PDB entry 6LUM | electron microscopy, 2.84 A resolution | chains E and B of the 15 polymer chains in the assembly

# Chain E
Protein: Succinate dehydrogenase subunit F
Source organism: Mycolicibacterium smegmatis MC2 51
Sequence (32 residues; each row starts with the number of its first residue):
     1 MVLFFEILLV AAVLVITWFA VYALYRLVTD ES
Not modelled in the structure: 32
Ligand contacts:
  - phosphatidylethanolamine (PEV; (1S)-2-{[(2-aminoethoxy)(hydroxy)phosphoryl]oxy}-1-[(palmitoyloxy)methyl]ethyl stearate): Leu9, Val13, Ile16
  - 1,2-diacyl-sn-glycero-3-phosphoinositol (PIE): Leu14, Val15, Thr17, Trp18, Val21, Tyr22, Tyr25

# Chain B
Protein: Succinate dehydrogenase subunit B
Source organism: Mycolicibacterium smegmatis MC2 51
Sequence (261 residues; row label = number of the first residue in the row):
     1 MSAPVIDKPE AGDPELPPVP EGAVMVTLKI ARFNPENPDA AGWQSFRVPC LPSDRLLNLL
    61 HYVKWYLDGT LTFRRSCAHG VCGSDAMRIN GVNRLACKVL MRDMLPKNPN KQLTITIEPI
   121 RGLPVEKDLV VNMEPFFDAY RAVKPFLVTS GNPPTKERIQ SPTDRARYDD TTKCILCACC
   181 TTSCPVYWSE GSYFGPAAIV NAHRFIFDSR DEAAAERLDI LNEVDGVWRC RTTFNCTEAC
   241 PRGIQVTQAI QEVKRALMFA R
Not modelled in the structure: 1-22, 261
Ion coordination: 2Fe-2S cluster Fe near Asp85 (its only coordinating residue here); 4Fe-4S cluster Fe: Cys174, Cys177, Cys180, Cys240; 3Fe-4S cluster Fe: Cys184, Cys230, Cys236
Ligand contacts:
  - 3Fe-4S cluster (F3S): Ser183, Cys184, Pro185, Val186, Tyr193, Pro196, Arg229, Cys230, Arg231, Thr232, Thr233, Phe234, Asn235, Cys236, Thr247, Ile250
  - 2Fe-2S cluster (FES): Leu57, Arg75, Ser76, Cys77, Val81, Cys82, Gly83, Ser84, Asp85, Leu95, Cys97
  - 4Fe-4S cluster (SF4): Cys174, Ile175, Leu176, Cys177, Ala178, Cys179, Cys180, Ala197, Cys240, Pro241, Arg242, Ile244, Val246

# Chain E / chain B interface
Contacting residue pairs (5):
  Arg26(E) with Glu190(B), salt bridge
  Leu27(E) with Arg121(B), hydrogen bond (backbone-side chain)
  Thr29(E) with Arg121(B), hydrogen bond (backbone-side chain)
  Asp30(E) with Arg88(B), salt bridge; Arg121(B), salt bridge
Also at the interface, not in a pair above, chain E (6 interface residues in all): Val28, Glu31
Also at the interface, not in a pair above, chain B (4 interface residues in all): Trp188

# Summary
6 residues of chain E and 4 residues of chain B are in contact; the contacts include 2 hydrogen bonds and 3
salt bridges. Among the polar pairs are Arg26(E)-Glu190(B), Asp30(E)-Arg88(B) and Asp30(E)-Arg121(B). Chain E
binds phosphatidylethanolamine and 1,2-diacyl-sn-glycero-3-phosphoinositol.
Here chain E is Succinate dehydrogenase subunit F and chain B is Succinate dehydrogenase subunit B, both from
Mycolicibacterium smegmatis MC2 51. Entry 6LUM (Structure of Mycobacterium smegmatis succinate dehydrogenase
2) was determined by electron microscopy.
